PDB entry 8AHX | electron microscopy, 3.11 A resolution | chains D and E of the 7 polymer chains in the assembly

Chain D:
Protein: Ion-translocating oxidoreductase complex subunit D
Source organism: Azotobacter vinelandii DJ
Notes: EC 7.-.-.-
UniProt: C1DMA5 (C1DMA5_AZOVD); residues 1-366 here = UniProt positions 1-366
Sequence (366 residues; numbered 1 to 366; the number before each row is that of its first residue):
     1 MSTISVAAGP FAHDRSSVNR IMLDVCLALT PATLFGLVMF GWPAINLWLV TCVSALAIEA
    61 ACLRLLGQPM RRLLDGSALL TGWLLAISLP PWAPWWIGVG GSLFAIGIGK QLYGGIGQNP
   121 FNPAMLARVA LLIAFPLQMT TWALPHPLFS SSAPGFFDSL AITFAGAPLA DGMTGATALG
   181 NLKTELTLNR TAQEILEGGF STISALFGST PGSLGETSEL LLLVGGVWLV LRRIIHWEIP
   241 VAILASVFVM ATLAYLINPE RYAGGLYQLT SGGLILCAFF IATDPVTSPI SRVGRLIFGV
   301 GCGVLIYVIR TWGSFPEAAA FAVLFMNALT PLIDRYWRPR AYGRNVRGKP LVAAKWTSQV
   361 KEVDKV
Disordered / not traced: 1-4, 354-366
Glycans and other covalent adducts: flavin mononucleotide (FMN) linked to Thr-177
Small-molecule neighbours:
  - FMN (flavin mononucleotide), molecule 1: Ser-88, Met-125, Arg-128, Leu-132, Trp-142, Ala-178, Leu-179, Gly-180, Gly-212, Ser-213, Glu-216, Gly-272, Gly-273, Leu-276, Cys-277, Ile-281, Pro-316, Glu-317, Ala-318, Ala-319, Ala-320, Phe-321
  - FMN, molecule 2: Leu-132, Thr-140, Thr-184, Phe-315, Pro-316
  - riboflavin (RBF): Ile-21, Met-22, Val-25, Ser-77, Leu-80, Thr-81, Leu-84, Lys-110, Gly-115, Ile-116, Gly-117, Asn-119, Asn-122, Pro-123, Ala-124, Ile-235, Phe-280, Ile-281, Thr-283, Asp-284, Pro-285, Val-286

Chain E:
Protein: Ion-translocating oxidoreductase complex subunit E
Source organism: Azotobacter vinelandii DJ
Notes: EC 7.-.-.-
UniProt: Q9F5Y1 (RNFE_AZOVD); residues 1-238 here = UniProt positions 1-238
Sequence (238 residues; numbered 1 to 238; the number before each row is that of its first residue):
     1 MSHCGAPSVP EPEKKVPWQY FTSALWQYNV ALVQMLALCP TLAVTTTATN GLGMGLATTL
    61 VLVMTNALIS SMRHTISPEV RNPVMIGVIA GVVTLTDMAM NAWMHELYKV LGLFIALIVT
   121 NCAVLGRAES FCLRNPVIPS ILDGAGMGAG FTAVLVVIGG IREILGSGTL FSQASSLLGS
   181 HFKWMEITVI PDFQGILLAI LPPGAFIVLG FLLAAKRVID RKRAERRQQT HGELVVLQ
Disordered / not traced: 1-15, 229-238
Ion coordination: 2Fe-2S cluster Fe: Cys-39, Cys-122 (shared with 2 residues of chain A)
Small-molecule neighbours: 2Fe-2S cluster (FES): Ala-37, Leu-38, Cys-39, Pro-40, Thr-120, Asn-121, Cys-122

Interface between chain D and chain E:
Pairs across the interface (5; chain D residue first):
  Leu-112(D) with Phe-211(E), hydrophobic
  Ile-133(D) with Leu-198(E), hydrophobic; Leu-201(E), hydrophobic
  Ala-134(D) with Leu-197(E)
  Phe-135(D) with Gln-194(E)
Interface residues without a listed pair, chain D (7 interface residues in all): Phe-104, Ile-108, Ala-130
Interface residues without a listed pair, chain E (6 interface residues in all): Ile-207

Overview:
Chain D and chain E form an interface of 7 and 6 residues respectively. Bound to chain D: riboflavin and
flavin mononucleotide. Chain E binds 2Fe-2S cluster. Flavin mononucleotide is covalently linked to Thr-177(D).
Cys-39(E) and Cys-122(E) coordinate a 2Fe-2S cluster Fe ion.
Chain D is Ion-translocating oxidoreductase complex subunit D and chain E is Ion-translocating oxidoreductase
complex subunit E, both from Azotobacter vinelandii DJ; the structure, Cryo-EM structure of the
nitrogen-fixation associated NADH:ferredoxin oxidoreductase RNF from Azotobacter vinelandii, was determined by
electron microscopy together with 8RB8, 8RB9, 8RBM and 8RBQ from the same study.
